6KHJ - chains K and M of the 18 polymer chains in the assembly; structure by electron microscopy, 3.00 A resolution.

== Chain K ==
Molecule: NAD(P)H-quinone oxidoreductase subunit K
Source organism: Thermosynechococcus elongatus BP-1
Notes: EC 7.1.1.-
UniProtKB: Q8DKZ4 (NDHK_THEEB); residues 1-237 here = UniProt positions 1-237
Amino-acid sequence (237 residues; each row starts with the number of its first residue):
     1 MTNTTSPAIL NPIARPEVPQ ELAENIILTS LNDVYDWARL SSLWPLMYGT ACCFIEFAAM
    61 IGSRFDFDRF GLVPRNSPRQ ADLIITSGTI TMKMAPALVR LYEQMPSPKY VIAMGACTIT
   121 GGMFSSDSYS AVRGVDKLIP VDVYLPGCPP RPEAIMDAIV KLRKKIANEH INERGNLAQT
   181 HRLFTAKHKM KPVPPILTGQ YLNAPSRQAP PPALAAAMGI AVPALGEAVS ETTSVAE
Disordered / not traced: 1-6, 211-237
UniProt features mapped onto this chain:
  - binding site ([4Fe-4S] cluster): Cys52, Cys53, Cys117, Cys148
Ion coordination: 4Fe-4S cluster Fe: Cys52, Cys53, Cys117, Cys148
Residues lining bound ligands:
  - plastoquinone 9 (PL9; 2,3-dimethyl-5-(3,7,11,15,19,23,27,31,35-nonamethyl-2,6,10,14,18,22,26,30,34-hexatriacontanonaenyl-2,5-cyclohexadiene-1,4-dione-2,3-dimethyl-5-solanesyl-1,4-benzoquinone): Met47, Ile61, Pro74, Arg75, Asn76
  - 4Fe-4S cluster (SF4): Ala51, Cys52, Cys53, Gly88, Thr89, Gly115, Ala116, Cys117, Met123, Phe124, Cys148, Pro149

== Chain M ==
Molecule: NAD(P)H-quinone oxidoreductase subunit M
Source organism: Thermosynechococcus elongatus BP-1
Notes: EC 7.1.1.-
UniProtKB: Q8DLN5 (NDHM_THEEB); residue numbers follow UniProt; this construct covers 1-111
Amino-acid sequence (111 residues; row label = number of the first residue in the row):
     1 MLLKSTTRHV HIYAGHVVDG EVHPDTETLT LNVDPDNELE WNEAALAKVE AKFRELVANA
    61 AGEDLTEYNL RRIGSDLEHF IRSLLMQGEI GYNLNSRVRN YSLGIPRVNH S

== Interface between chain K and chain M ==
Residue-residue contacts (110; chain K residue first):
  Pro7(K) with Gln87(M); Asn109(M)
  Ala8(K) with Val108(M); Asn109(M), hydrogen bond (backbone-backbone)
  Ile9(K) with Arg107(M)
  Leu10(K) with Leu85(M); Met86(M); Arg107(M), hydrogen bond (backbone-backbone); Val108(M); Asn109(M)
  Asn11(K) with Leu85(M); Met86(M); Tyr92(M); Leu103(M); Gly104(M); Ile105(M), hydrogen bond (side chain-backbone); Pro106(M); Arg107(M)
  Pro12(K) with Leu85(M); Ile90(M); Gly91(M); Tyr92(M), hydrogen bond (backbone-backbone)
  Ile13(K) with Tyr92(M); Leu94(M), hydrophobic; Pro106(M), hydrophobic
  Ala14(K) with Glu40(M); Tyr92(M), hydrogen bond (backbone-backbone)
  Pro16(K) with Asn95(M)
  Glu17(K) with Asn95(M)
  Met92(K) with Arg71(M), hydrogen bond (backbone-side chain)
  Pro96(K) with Thr6(M); Arg71(M)
  Val99(K) with Thr6(M)
  Arg100(K) with Lys4(M)
  Glu103(K) with His11(M), salt bridge; Tyr13(M), hydrogen bond
  Lys109(K) with Arg97(M)
  Tyr110(K) with Arg97(M), hydrogen bond
  Asp136(K) with Arg8(M), hydrogen bond (backbone-side chain); Ser102(M)
  Lys137(K) with Thr7(M), hydrogen bond (backbone-side chain); Arg8(M), hydrogen bond (backbone-backbone)
  Leu138(K) with Thr7(M); Arg8(M)
  Ile139(K) with Arg8(M), hydrogen bond (backbone-side chain)
  Pro140(K) with Arg8(M); Asp36(M); Val98(M), hydrophobic
  Val141(K) with Val98(M); Asn100(M), hydrogen bond (backbone-side chain)
  Tyr144(K) with Asn100(M), hydrogen bond
  Lys165(K) with Arg97(M), hydrogen bond (side chain-backbone)
  Glu169(K) with Arg97(M), salt bridge
  Asn176(K) with Asn95(M), hydrogen bond (side chain-backbone); Arg97(M)
  Leu177(K) with Arg97(M)
  Gln179(K) with Asp34(M); Pro35(M), hydrogen bond (side chain-backbone); Asp36(M); Asn37(M)
  Thr180(K) with Asp34(M); Asn37(M), hydrogen bond
  His181(K) with Asn32(M)
  Arg182(K) with Asn32(M); Val33(M); Asp34(M), hydrogen bond (side chain-backbone); Asn37(M); Trp41(M); Leu46(M)
  Leu183(K) with Val17(M), hydrophobic; Thr30(M); Leu31(M), hydrogen bond (backbone-backbone)
  Phe184(K) with Thr30(M); Leu31(M), hydrogen bond (backbone-backbone); Val33(M), hydrophobic; Leu46(M), hydrophobic; Glu50(M); Phe53(M)
  Thr185(K) with Thr28(M); Leu29(M); Thr30(M); Arg54(M), hydrogen bond (backbone-side chain)
  Ala186(K) with Thr28(M), hydrogen bond (backbone-side chain); Leu29(M), hydrogen bond (backbone-backbone); Phe53(M), hydrophobic; Arg54(M); Val57(M), hydrophobic
  Lys187(K) with Glu27(M); Thr28(M)
  His188(K) with Thr26(M), hydrogen bond (side chain-backbone); Glu27(M), hydrogen bond (backbone-backbone); Thr28(M), hydrogen bond (side chain-backbone); Leu29(M); Val57(M); Leu65(M)
  Lys189(K) with Gly62(M), hydrogen bond (backbone-backbone)
  Met190(K) with Leu29(M), hydrophobic; Ala60(M); Glu63(M); Asp64(M); Leu65(M), hydrophobic; Leu70(M), hydrophobic
  Lys191(K) with Gly62(M); Glu63(M), hydrogen bond (backbone-backbone); Asp64(M); Leu65(M), hydrogen bond (backbone-backbone)
  Pro192(K) with Thr26(M); Leu65(M), hydrophobic
  Val193(K) with Asp64(M); Thr66(M)
Other interface residues (no listed pair), chain K (47 interface residues in all): Pro19, Lys93, Asp142, Ala178
Other interface residues (no listed pair), chain M (60 interface residues in all): Leu2, Ala61, Asn69, Ile73, Gly88, Asn93, Tyr101

== Overview ==
The interface between chain K and chain M involves 47 residues on one side and 60 on the other; the contacts
include 30 hydrogen bonds and 2 salt bridges. Polar pairs include Glu103(K)-His11(M), Glu169(K)-Arg97(M) and
Asn11(K)-Ile105(M). Ligands of chain K: plastoquinone 9 and 4Fe-4S cluster.
Here chain K is NAD(P)H-quinone oxidoreductase subunit K and chain M is NAD(P)H-quinone oxidoreductase subunit
M, both from Thermosynechococcus elongatus BP-1. Entry 6KHJ (Supercomplex for electron transfer) was
determined by electron microscopy.
